Entry 6SBU (X-ray diffraction, 2.91 A resolution); this record covers chains A and D of the 4 polymer chains in the assembly.

# Chain A (and D)
Name: L-lactate dehydrogenase A chain
Organism: Homo sapiens
Notes: EC 1.1.1.27; chain D of this document is another copy of the same molecule, construct and numbering; everything in this record applies to it too
Reference sequence: P00338 (LDHA_HUMAN); residues 2-332 here = UniProt positions 2-332
Amino-acid sequence (332 residues; numbered 1 to 332; the number before each row is that of its first residue):
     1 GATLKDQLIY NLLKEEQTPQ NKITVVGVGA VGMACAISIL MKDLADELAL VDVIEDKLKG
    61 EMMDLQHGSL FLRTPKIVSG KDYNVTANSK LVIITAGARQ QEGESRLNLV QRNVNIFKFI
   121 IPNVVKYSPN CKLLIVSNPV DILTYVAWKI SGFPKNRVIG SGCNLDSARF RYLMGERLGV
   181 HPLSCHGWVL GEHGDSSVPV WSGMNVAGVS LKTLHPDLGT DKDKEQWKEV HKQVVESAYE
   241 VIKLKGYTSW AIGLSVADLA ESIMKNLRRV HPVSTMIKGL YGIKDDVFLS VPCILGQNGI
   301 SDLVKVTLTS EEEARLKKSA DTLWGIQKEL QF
Disordered / not traced: 1, 15-17
Sequence notes: expression tag (1)
Residues lining bound ligands:
  - L5N (4-[[4-[(5-chloranylthiophen-2-yl)carbonylamino]-1,3-bis(oxidanylidene)isoindol-2-yl]methyl]benzoic acid), molecule 1: Lys59, Met62, Gln66, His67, Ser69, Leu70, Thr74, Pro75, Lys76, Ile77, Val78, Ser79
  - L5N, molecule 2: Arg169, Tyr172, Leu173, Gln233, Val234, Ser237
  - NADH (NAI; 1,4-dihydronicotinamide adenine dinucleotide): Val26, Gly27, Val28, Gly29, Ala30, Val31, Gly32, Val51, Asp52, Val53, Ile54, Tyr83, Thr95, Ala96, Gly97, Ala98, Arg99, Ile116, Phe119, Ile120, Val136, Ser137, Asn138, Ser161, His193, Thr248, Ile252
UniProt features mapped onto this chain:
  - active site: His193 (Proton acceptor)
  - binding site (NAD(+)): Arg99, Asn138
  - binding site (substrate): Arg106, Asn138, Arg169, Thr248
  - modified residue: Ala2 (N-acetylalanine), Lys5 (N6-acetyllysine), Tyr10 (Phosphotyrosine), Lys14 (N6-acetyllysine), Thr18 (Phosphothreonine), Lys57 (N6-acetyllysine), Lys81 (N6-acetyllysine), Lys118 (N6-acetyllysine), Lys126 (N6-acetyllysine), Lys224 (N6-acetyllysine), Lys232 (N6-acetyllysine), Tyr239 (Phosphotyrosine), Lys243 (N6-acetyllysine), Thr309 (Phosphothreonine), Ser310 (Phosphoserine), Lys318 (N6-acetyllysine), Thr322 (Phosphothreonine)
  - cross-link: Lys57 (Glycyl lysine isopeptide (Lys-Gly) (interchain with G-Cter in SUMO2))
  - mutagenesis: Asp56 (D56A: Abolishes interaction with MP31), Arg99 (R99A: Abolishes interaction with MP31), Arg106 (R106A/K/Q: Increases binding to FLCN)
From the paper describing this entry:
  - conformationally variable residues (helix shift, side-chain flip): Arg169, Tyr172, Arg268
  - binding site for L5N: Lys59, Met62, Gln66, His67, Ser69, Leu70, Thr74, Pro75, Lys76, Ile77, Val78, Arg169, Tyr172, Leu173, Gln233, Ser237

# Interface between chain A and chain D
Contacting residue pairs (43):
  Asp6(A) - Lys305(D)  hydrogen bond (backbone-side chain)
  Gln7(A) - Lys305(D)
  Leu8(A) - Val304(D)
  Leu8(A) - Lys305(D)  hydrogen bond (backbone-backbone)
  Ile9(A) - Asp302(D)
  Ile9(A) - Leu303(D)
  Ile9(A) - Val304(D)  hydrophobic
  Tyr10(A) - Lys155(D)
  Tyr10(A) - Asp302(D)
  Tyr10(A) - Leu303(D)  hydrogen bond (backbone-backbone)
  Asn11(A) - Ser301(D)  hydrogen bond (side chain-backbone)
  Asn11(A) - Asp302(D)  hydrogen bond
  Leu12(A) - Ile300(D)
  Leu12(A) - Ser301(D)  hydrogen bond (backbone-backbone)
  Leu13(A) - Asn156(D)
  Leu13(A) - Asn298(D)
  Leu13(A) - Ile300(D)
  Leu13(A) - Ser301(D)
  Arg73(A) - Glu261(D)  salt bridge
  Arg73(A) - Lys265(D)
  Arg73(A) - Leu267(D)
  Lys155(A) - Tyr10(D)
  Lys155(A) - Leu12(D)
  Asn156(A) - Leu12(D)
  Asn156(A) - Leu13(D)
  Glu261(A) - Arg73(D)  salt bridge
  Lys265(A) - Arg73(D)
  Leu267(A) - Arg73(D)
  Asn298(A) - Leu13(D)
  Ile300(A) - Leu12(D)
  Ile300(A) - Leu13(D)
  Ser301(A) - Asn11(D)  hydrogen bond (backbone-side chain)
  Ser301(A) - Leu12(D)  hydrogen bond (backbone-backbone)
  Ser301(A) - Leu13(D)
  Asp302(A) - Ile9(D)
  Asp302(A) - Tyr10(D)
  Asp302(A) - Asn11(D)  hydrogen bond
  Leu303(A) - Ile9(D)
  Leu303(A) - Tyr10(D)  hydrogen bond (backbone-backbone)
  Val304(A) - Leu8(D)
  Lys305(A) - Asp6(D)  hydrogen bond (side chain-backbone)
  Lys305(A) - Gln7(D)
  Lys305(A) - Leu8(D)  hydrogen bond (backbone-backbone)

# Overview
Chain A and chain D each contribute 21 residues to their interface; the contacts include 12 hydrogen bonds and
2 salt bridges. Among the polar pairs are Arg73(A)-Glu261(D), Asp6(A)-Lys305(D) and Asn11(A)-Ser301(D). The
paper reports a binding site for L5N at Lys59(A), Met62(A) and Gln66(A) among others; conformational
variability at Arg169(A), Tyr172(A) and Arg268(A).
Both chains are L-lactate dehydrogenase A chain (Homo sapiens). Entry 6SBU (X-ray Structure of Human LDHA with
an Allosteric Inhibitor (Compound 3)) was determined by X-ray diffraction together with 6SBV from the same
study.
